6XKT - chains C and P of the 6 polymer chains in the assembly; structure by electron microscopy, 3.75 A resolution.

Chain C (and P):
Protein: Cytochrome b
Organism: Rhodobacter capsulatus (strain ATCC BAA-309 / NBRC 16581 / SB1003)
Notes: chain P of this document is another copy of the same molecule, construct and numbering; everything in this record applies to it too
UniProt: D5ANZ3 (CYB_RHOCB); residues 1-437 here = UniProt positions 1-437
Amino-acid sequence (437 residues; each row starts with the number of its first residue):
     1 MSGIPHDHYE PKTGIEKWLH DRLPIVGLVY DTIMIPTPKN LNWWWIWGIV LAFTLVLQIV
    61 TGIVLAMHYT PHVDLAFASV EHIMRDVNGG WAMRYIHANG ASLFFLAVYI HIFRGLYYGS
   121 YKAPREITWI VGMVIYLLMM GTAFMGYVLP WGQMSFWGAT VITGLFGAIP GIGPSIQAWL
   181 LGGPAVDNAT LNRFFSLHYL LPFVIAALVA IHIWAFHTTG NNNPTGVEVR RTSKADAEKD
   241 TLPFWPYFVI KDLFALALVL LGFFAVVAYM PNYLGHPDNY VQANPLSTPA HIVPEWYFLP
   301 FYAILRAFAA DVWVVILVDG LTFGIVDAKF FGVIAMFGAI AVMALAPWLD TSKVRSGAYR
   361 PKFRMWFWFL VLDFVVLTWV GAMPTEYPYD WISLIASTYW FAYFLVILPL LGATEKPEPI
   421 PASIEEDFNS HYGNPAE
Disordered / not traced: 1, 233-236, 429-437
Ion coordination: heme c Fe site 1: His97, His198; heme c Fe site 2: His111, His212
Residues lining bound ligands:
  - heme c (HEC), molecule 1: Trp45, Gly48, Ile49, Leu51, Ala52, Phe104, His111, Ile112, Arg114, Ser120, Arg125, Thr128, Trp129, Gly132, Met133, Ile135, Tyr136, Val209, His212, Phe216, Thr219, Gly220, Asn221, Asn222
  - heme c (HEC), molecule 2: Leu55, Gln58, Ile59, Gly62, Ile63, Leu65, Ala66, Tyr69, Arg94, His97, Ala98, Ala101, Phe104, Met139, Thr142, Ala143, Gly146, Tyr147, Leu149, Pro150, Phe195, His198, Tyr199, Pro202, Ile205, Asn279, Tyr297
Curated features (UniProtKB/Swiss-Prot):
  - binding site (heme b): His97, His111, His198, His212
  - mutagenesis: Phe144 (F144L/S: Loss of binding affinity for ubiquinone and ubiquinol)

Interface between chain C and chain P:
Pairs across the interface (40):
  Trp18(C) - Pro124(P)  hydrophobic
  Trp18(C) - Glu126(P)
  Asp21(C) - Thr218(P)
  Asp21(C) - Thr219(P)
  Arg22(C) - Ile211(P)
  Arg22(C) - Ala215(P)
  Leu23(C) - Trp214(P)  hydrophobic
  Pro24(C) - Trp214(P)  hydrophobic
  Ile63(C) - Ser196(P)  hydrogen bond (backbone-side chain)
  Ile63(C) - Leu200(P)  hydrophobic
  Met67(C) - Asn192(P)
  Tyr69(C) - Asn192(P)
  Thr70(C) - Pro71(P)
  Pro71(C) - Thr70(P)
  Pro71(C) - Pro71(P)
  His72(C) - Thr70(P)
  Leu75(C) - Leu75(P)  hydrophobic
  Pro124(C) - Trp18(P)  hydrophobic
  Glu126(C) - Trp18(P)
  Ile127(C) - Asp21(P)
  Asn192(C) - Ala66(P)
  Asn192(C) - Met67(P)
  Asn192(C) - Tyr69(P)
  Phe195(C) - Phe195(P)  hydrophobic
  Ser196(C) - Ile63(P)  hydrogen bond (side chain-backbone)
  Ser196(C) - Tyr199(P)  hydrogen bond (backbone-side chain)
  Tyr199(C) - Ser196(P)  hydrogen bond (side chain-backbone)
  Tyr199(C) - Tyr199(P)  hydrophobic
  Tyr199(C) - Leu200(P)
  Leu200(C) - Ile63(P)  hydrophobic
  Leu200(C) - Tyr199(P)
  Leu200(C) - Phe203(P)  hydrophobic
  Phe203(C) - Leu200(P)  hydrophobic
  Ile211(C) - Arg22(P)
  Trp214(C) - Leu23(P)  hydrophobic
  Trp214(C) - Pro24(P)  hydrophobic
  Ala215(C) - Arg22(P)
  Thr218(C) - His20(P)
  Thr218(C) - Asp21(P)
  Thr219(C) - Asp21(P)
Also at the interface, not in a pair above, chain C (31 interface residues in all): His20, Ala66, His68, Ala189, Arg193
Also at the interface, not in a pair above, chain P (31 interface residues in all): His68, His72, Ile127, Arg193, Leu197

In short:
The chain C/chain P interface involves 31 residues from each chain, with 4 hydrogen bonds. Polar pairs include
Ile63(C)-Ser196(P) and Ser196(C)-Tyr199(P). Chain C binds heme c. From UniProt: 4 heme b-binding residues and
one mutagenesis site on chain C.
Chain C and chain P are both Cytochrome b (Rhodobacter capsulatus (strain ATCC BAA-309 / NBRC 16581 /
SB1003)); the structure, R. capsulatus cyt bc1 with both FeS proteins in c position (CIII2 c-c), was
determined by electron microscopy together with 6XI0, 6XKU, 6XKV, 6XKW, 6XKX and 6XKZ from the same study.
